Entry 3P92 (X-ray diffraction, 1.60 A resolution); this record covers chains A and E.

# Chain A
Molecule: PRSS3 protein
Organism: Homo sapiens
Notes: EC 3.4.21.4
UniProtKB: Q8N2U3 (Q8N2U3_HUMAN); the construct lacks a stretch of the UniProt sequence and is renumbered around it, so the offset changes along the chain: 16-34 = UniProt 28-46; 37-67 = UniProt 47-77; 69-125 = UniProt 78-134; 127-130 = UniProt 135-138; 6 more segments
Sequence (224 residues; row label = number of the first residue in the row; note: 10 numbers in that range are skipped by the numbering (no residue carries them; nothing is unmodelled there)):
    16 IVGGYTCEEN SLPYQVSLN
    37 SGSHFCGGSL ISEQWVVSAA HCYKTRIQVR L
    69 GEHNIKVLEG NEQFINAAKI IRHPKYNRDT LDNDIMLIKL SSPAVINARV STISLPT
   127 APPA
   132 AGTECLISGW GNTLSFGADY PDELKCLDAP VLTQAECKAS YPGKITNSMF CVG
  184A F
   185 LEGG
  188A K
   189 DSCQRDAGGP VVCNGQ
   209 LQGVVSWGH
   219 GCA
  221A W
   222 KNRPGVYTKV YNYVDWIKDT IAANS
Construct notes: engineered mutation Ala195 (Ser204 in Q8N2U3)
Disulfide bonds: Cys22-Cys157, Cys42-Cys58, Cys136-Cys201, Cys168-Cys182, Cys191-Cys220
Ion coordination: Ca2+: Glu70, Asn72, Val75, Glu77, Glu80

# Chain E
Molecule: Pancreatic trypsin inhibitor
Organism: Bos taurus
UniProtKB: P00974 (BPT1_BOVIN); residues 1-58 here correspond to UniProt positions 36-93 (UniProt number = residue number + 35)
Sequence (58 residues; numbered 1 to 58; the number before each row is that of its first residue):
     1 RPDFCLEPPY TGPCRAGIIR YFYNAKAGLC QTFVYGGCRA KRNNFKSAED CMRTCGGA
Construct notes: engineered mutation Arg15 (Lys50 in P00974), Gly17 (Arg52 in P00974)
Disulfide bonds: Cys5-Cys55, Cys14-Cys38, Cys30-Cys51

# How chain A and chain E interact
Pairs across the interface (37):
  Phe41(A) - Ala16(E)
  Phe41(A) - Gly17(E)  hydrogen bond (backbone-backbone)
  Phe41(A) - Ile18(E)  hydrophobic
  Cys42(A) - Ala16(E)  hydrophobic
  His57(A) - Cys14(E)
  His57(A) - Arg15(E)  hydrogen bond (side chain-backbone)
  His57(A) - Ala16(E)  hydrogen bond (side chain-backbone)
  His57(A) - Gly36(E)
  Lys60(A) - Ile18(E)
  Asp97(A) - Arg39(E)  salt bridge
  Leu99(A) - Cys14(E)  hydrophobic
  Leu99(A) - Cys38(E)  hydrophobic
  Tyr151(A) - Val34(E)
  Asp189(A) - Arg15(E)  salt bridge
  Ser190(A) - Arg15(E)  hydrogen bond
  Cys191(A) - Arg15(E)
  Gln192(A) - Thr11(E)
  Gln192(A) - Gly12(E)
  Gln192(A) - Cys14(E)  hydrogen bond (side chain-backbone)
  Gln192(A) - Arg15(E)
  Gln192(A) - Ala16(E)
  Arg193(A) - Arg15(E)  hydrogen bond (backbone-backbone)
  Arg193(A) - Ala16(E)
  Arg193(A) - Gly17(E)
  Asp194(A) - Arg15(E)  hydrogen bond (backbone-backbone)
  Ala195(A) - Arg15(E)  hydrogen bond (backbone-backbone)
  Ala195(A) - Ala16(E)
  Ser214(A) - Cys14(E)
  Ser214(A) - Arg15(E)  hydrogen bond (backbone-backbone)
  Trp215(A) - Pro13(E)
  Trp215(A) - Cys14(E)  hydrophobic
  Trp215(A) - Arg15(E)
  Gly216(A) - Pro13(E)  hydrogen bond (backbone-backbone)
  Gly216(A) - Arg15(E)
  Gly219(A) - Arg15(E)  hydrogen bond (backbone-side chain)
  Cys220(A) - Arg15(E)
  Gly226(A) - Arg15(E)
Interface residues without a listed pair, chain A (25 interface residues in all): Cys58, Arg96, Val213, His217, Tyr228
Interface residues without a listed pair, chain E (14 interface residues in all): Ile19, Gly37

# Overview
The interface between chain A and chain E involves 25 residues on one side and 14 on the other, with 11
hydrogen bonds and 2 salt bridges. Polar pairs include Asp97(A)-Arg39(E), Asp189(A)-Arg15(E) and
His57(A)-Arg15(E). Glu70(A), Asn72(A), Val75(A), Glu77(A) and Glu80(A) coordinate Ca2+.
Chain A is PRSS3 protein (Homo sapiens) and chain E is Pancreatic trypsin inhibitor (Bos taurus); the
structure, Human mesotrypsin complexed with bovine pancreatic trypsin inhibitor variant (BPTI-K15R/R17G), was
determined by X-ray diffraction together with 3P95 from the same study.
